PDB entry 7Z1K | X-ray diffraction, 1.55 A resolution | chains A and B

Chain A:
Name: Msx2-interacting protein
From: Homo sapiens
Reference sequence: Q96T58 (MINT_HUMAN); residues 3496-3664 here = UniProt positions 3496-3664
Amino-acid sequence (172 residues; numbered 3493 to 3664; the number before each row is that of its first residue):
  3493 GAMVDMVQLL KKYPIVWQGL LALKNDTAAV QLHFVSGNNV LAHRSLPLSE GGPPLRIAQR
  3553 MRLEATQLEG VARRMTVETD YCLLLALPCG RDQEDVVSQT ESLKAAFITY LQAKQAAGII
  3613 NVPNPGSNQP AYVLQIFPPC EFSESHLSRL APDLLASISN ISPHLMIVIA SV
Unresolved in the structure: 3493-3499
Sequence notes: expression tag (3493-3495)
Reported in the primary citation:
  - specificity-determining residues: Arg3548
  - mutagenesis - R3552A: abolished binding to Ser-tyr-ser-pro-thr-sep (chain B)

Chain B:
Name: Ser-tyr-ser-pro-thr-sep
Amino-acid sequence (16 residues; numbered -2 to 13; the number before each row is that of its first residue; numbers below 1 keep their minus sign (Pro-2 is residue -2)):
    -2 PSYSPTSPSY SPTSPS
Unresolved in the structure: -2, 5-13
Modified positions: Ser4 (phosphoserine; SEP)

Interface between chain A and chain B:
Pairs across the interface - 19 pairs, chain A then chain B:
  Lys3516(A) with Ser4(B)
  Ile3549(A) with Thr3(B)
  Ala3550(A) with Pro2(B); Thr3(B), hydrogen bond (backbone-backbone)
  Gln3551(A) with Ser1(B); Thr3(B)
  Arg3552(A) with Tyr0(B); Ser1(B), hydrogen bond (backbone-backbone); Pro2(B); Thr3(B); Ser4(B)
  Met3553(A) with Ser-1(B); Tyr0(B), hydrophobic
  Tyr3602(A) with Thr3(B); Ser4(B)
  Lys3606(A) with Ser4(B)
  Ile3611(A) with Tyr0(B), hydrophobic
  Asn3613(A) with Tyr0(B)
  Val3625(A) with Tyr0(B)
Also at the interface, not in a pair above, chain A (14 interface residues in all): Leu3515, Gln3559, Arg3566
Interface features reported in the paper:
  - interface residues, chain A: Lys3516(A), Arg3552(A), Tyr3602(A), Lys3606(A)
  - interface residues, chain A: Met3553(A), Arg3566(A) (from molecular simulation)

Summary:
14 residues of chain A and 6 residues of chain B are in contact, with 2 hydrogen bonds. Main-chain hydrogen
bonds include Ala3550(A)-Thr3(B) and Arg3552(A)-Ser1(B). From the paper: R3552A of chain A abolishes binding
to Ser-tyr-ser-pro-thr-sep (chain B); interface residues Lys3516(A), Arg3552(A) and Tyr3602(A) among others.
Chain A is Msx2-interacting protein (Homo sapiens) and chain B is Ser-tyr-ser-pro-thr-sep; the structure,
Crystal structure of the SPOC domain of human SHARP (SPEN) in complex with RNA polymerase II ..., was
determined by X-ray diffraction (same publication as 7Z27).
